Entry 5CIU (X-ray diffraction, 2.24 A resolution); this record covers chains A and D.

# Chain A
Molecule: DNA (cytosine-5)-methyltransferase 3B
From: Homo sapiens
Notes: EC 2.1.1.37
Reference sequence: Q9UBC3 (DNM3B_HUMAN); residues 206-355 here = UniProt positions 206-355
Chain sequence (150 residues; numbered 206 to 355; the number before each row is that of its first residue):
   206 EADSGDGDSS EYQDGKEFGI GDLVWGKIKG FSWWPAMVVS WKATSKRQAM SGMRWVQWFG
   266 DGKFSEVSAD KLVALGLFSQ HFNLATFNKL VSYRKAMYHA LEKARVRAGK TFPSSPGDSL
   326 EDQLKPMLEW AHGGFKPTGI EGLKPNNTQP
Not modelled in the structure: 206-215, 318-326, 352-355
Curated features (UniProtKB/Swiss-Prot):
  - modified residue: Ser-209 (Phosphoserine)
  - natural variant: Ser-270 (S270P: In ICF1)
Reported in the primary citation:
  - disease-associated variants - S270P: abolished binding to nucleosomal substrates (citing earlier work)
  - mutagenesis - W239S/P240T, D266A: abolished binding to H3K36me3 modified nucleosomes (citing earlier work)

# Chain D
Molecule: Histone H3.2
Chain sequence (15 residues; numbered 28 to 42; the number before each row is that of its first residue):
    28 SAPATGGVKK PHRYR
Not modelled in the structure: 28-31, 39-42
Modified residues: Lys-36 (N-trimethyllysine; M3L)

# Interface between chain A and chain D
Pairs across the interface (16; chain A residue first):
  Lys-234(A) with Pro-38(D)
  Phe-236(A) with Lys-36(D); Lys-37(D); Pro-38(D), hydrophobic
  Trp-239(A) with Lys-36(D)
  Lys-251(A) with Val-35(D)
  Trp-263(A) with Lys-36(D)
  Asp-266(A) with Lys-36(D)
  Lys-268(A) with Thr-32(D); Gly-33(D); Gly-34(D); Lys-36(D)
  Phe-269(A) with Gly-34(D), hydrogen bond (backbone-backbone); Val-35(D); Lys-36(D), hydrogen bond (backbone-backbone)
  Ser-270(A) with Lys-36(D)
Also at the interface, not in a pair above, chain A (10 interface residues in all): Ile-233
Interface features reported in the paper:
  - specific contacts: Ile-233(A)/Pro-38(D) (hydrophobic contact), Phe-236(A)/Lys-36(D), Asp-266(A)/Lys-36(D)

# In short
Chain A and chain D form an interface of 10 and 7 residues respectively; the contacts include 2 hydrogen
bonds. Main-chain hydrogen bonds include Phe-269(A)/Gly-34(D) and Phe-269(A)/Lys-36(D). The authors report a
hydrophobic contact between Ile-233(A) and Pro-38(D); contacts between Phe-236(A) and Lys-36(D) and Asp-266(A)
and Lys-36(D). From the paper: W239S/P240T and D266A of chain A abolish binding to H3K36me3 modified
nucleosomes; S270P of chain A abolishes binding to nucleosomal substrates.
Chain A is DNA (cytosine-5)-methyltransferase 3B (Homo sapiens) and chain D is Histone H3.2; the structure,
Structural basis of the recognition of H3K36me3 by DNMT3B PWWP domain, was determined by X-ray diffraction,
deposited together with 5CIY.
